8AQA - chains A and B of the 3 polymer chains in the assembly; structure by X-ray diffraction, 1.35 A resolution.

# Chain A
Name: Serine protease subunit NS2B
Source organism: Zika virus
UniProtKB: Q32ZE1 (POLG_ZIKV); residues 46-96 here correspond to UniProt positions 1414-1464 (UniProt number = residue number + 1368)
Sequence (53 residues; each row starts with the number of its first residue):
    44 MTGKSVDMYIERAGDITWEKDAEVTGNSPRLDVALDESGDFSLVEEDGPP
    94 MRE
Disordered / not traced: 44-48, 89-96
Differences from the reference sequence: initiating methionine (44); expression tag (45)
Curated features (UniProtKB/Swiss-Prot):
  - region: Ile53 to Pro92 (Interacts with and activates NS3 protease)

# Chain B
Name: Serine protease NS3
Source organism: Zika virus
Notes: EC 3.4.21.91, 3.6.1.15, 3.6.4.13
UniProtKB: Q32ZE1 (POLG_ZIKV); residues 1-177 here correspond to UniProt positions 1499-1675 (UniProt number = residue number + 1498)
Sequence (178 residues; row label = number of the first residue in the row; numbering starts at 0):
     0 GSGALWDVPAPKEVKKGETTDGVYRVMTRRLLGSTQVGVGVMQEGVFHTM
    50 WHVTKGAALRSGEGRLDPYWGDVKQDLVSYCGPWKLDAAWDGLSEVQLLA
   100 VPPGERAKNIQTLPGIFKTKDGDIGAVALDYPAGTSGSPILDKCGRVIGL
   150 YGNGVVIKNGSYVSAITQGKREEETPVE
Disordered / not traced: 0-16, 172-177
Differences from the reference sequence: expression tag (0); conflict Lys107 (Arg1605 in Q32ZE1)
Curated features (UniProtKB/Swiss-Prot):
  - active site (Charge relay system): His51, Asp75, Ser135

# How chain A and chain B interact
Residue-residue contacts - 97 pairs, chain A then chain B:
  Asp50(A) - Met26(B)
  Asp50(A) - Thr27(B)
  Asp50(A) - Arg28(B)  salt bridge
  Asp50(A) - Arg59(B)  salt bridge
  Met51(A) - Val25(B)  hydrophobic
  Met51(A) - Met26(B)
  Met51(A) - Thr27(B)
  Met51(A) - Val52(B)
  Met51(A) - Thr53(B)
  Met51(A) - Leu58(B)  hydrophobic
  Met51(A) - Arg59(B)  hydrogen bond (backbone-backbone)
  Tyr52(A) - Arg24(B)
  Tyr52(A) - Val25(B)
  Tyr52(A) - Met26(B)  hydrogen bond (backbone-backbone)
  Tyr52(A) - Arg28(B)
  Tyr52(A) - Ser33(B)  hydrogen bond
  Tyr52(A) - Arg59(B)
  Ile53(A) - Tyr23(B)  hydrophobic
  Ile53(A) - Arg24(B)
  Ile53(A) - Met41(B)  hydrophobic
  Ile53(A) - Arg59(B)  hydrogen bond (backbone-backbone)
  Ile53(A) - Ser60(B)
  Ile53(A) - Leu65(B)  hydrophobic
  Glu54(A) - Tyr23(B)
  Glu54(A) - Arg24(B)  hydrogen bond (backbone-backbone)
  Glu54(A) - Met26(B)
  Arg55(A) - Thr19(B)
  Arg55(A) - Asp20(B)  hydrogen bond (side chain-backbone)
  Arg55(A) - Gly21(B)
  Arg55(A) - Val22(B)
  Arg55(A) - Tyr23(B)
  Ala56(A) - Val22(B)  hydrogen bond (backbone-backbone)
  Ala56(A) - Val100(B)  hydrophobic
  Gly57(A) - Gly21(B)
  Gly57(A) - Val22(B)  hydrogen bond (backbone-backbone)
  Asp58(A) - Leu98(B)
  Ile59(A) - Gly21(B)
  Ile59(A) - Val22(B)
  Ile59(A) - Val40(B)  hydrophobic
  Ile59(A) - Leu98(B)  hydrophobic
  Ile59(A) - Leu140(B)  hydrophobic
  Ile59(A) - Gly144(B)
  Thr60(A) - Asn108(B)  hydrogen bond (backbone-side chain)
  Thr60(A) - Leu140(B)
  Trp61(A) - Glu94(B)
  Trp61(A) - Val95(B)
  Trp61(A) - Gln96(B)
  Trp61(A) - Gln110(B)
  Trp61(A) - Leu140(B)
  Trp61(A) - Asp141(B)
  Trp61(A) - Lys142(B)
  Glu62(A) - Gln96(B)  hydrogen bond (backbone-side chain)
  Glu62(A) - Asn108(B)
  Ala65(A) - Gln96(B)
  Ala65(A) - Gln110(B)
  Glu66(A) - Gln110(B)
  Val67(A) - Glu94(B)
  Val67(A) - Gln110(B)
  Val67(A) - Thr111(B)
  Val67(A) - Leu112(B)
  Thr68(A) - Ile109(B)
  Thr68(A) - Gln110(B)  hydrogen bond (backbone-backbone)
  Thr68(A) - Thr111(B)  hydrogen bond (backbone-side chain)
  Gly69(A) - Ala127(B)
  Asn70(A) - Leu112(B)
  Asn70(A) - Ala127(B)
  Ser71(A) - Leu112(B)  hydrogen bond (side chain-backbone)
  Ser71(A) - Pro113(B)
  Ser71(A) - Gly114(B)
  Pro72(A) - Gly114(B)
  Pro72(A) - Ile115(B)  hydrogen bond (backbone-backbone)
  Pro72(A) - Ala127(B)
  Pro72(A) - Val162(B)  hydrophobic
  Arg73(A) - Ile115(B)
  Leu74(A) - Ile115(B)  hydrogen bond (backbone-backbone)
  Leu74(A) - Phe116(B)
  Leu74(A) - Lys117(B)  hydrogen bond (backbone-backbone)
  Leu74(A) - Ile156(B)  hydrophobic
  Asp75(A) - Lys117(B)
  Val76(A) - Phe116(B)  hydrophobic
  Val76(A) - Lys117(B)  hydrogen bond (backbone-backbone)
  Val76(A) - Thr118(B)
  Leu78(A) - Lys73(B)
  Asp79(A) - Lys73(B)
  Glu80(A) - Val72(B)
  Glu80(A) - Lys73(B)  salt bridge
  Ser81(A) - Val72(B)
  Gly82(A) - Val72(B)
  Gly82(A) - Lys73(B)
  Gly82(A) - Asn152(B)  hydrogen bond (backbone-side chain)
  Phe84(A) - Phe116(B)  hydrophobic
  Phe84(A) - Asn152(B)
  Phe84(A) - Gly153(B)
  Phe84(A) - Val154(B)  hydrophobic
  Phe84(A) - Ala164(B)  hydrophobic
  Ser85(A) - Val154(B)
  Leu86(A) - Val155(B)
Other interface residues (no listed pair), chain A (34 interface residues in all): Val49
Other interface residues (no listed pair), chain B (56 interface residues in all): Val36, Phe46, Ala57, Ala106, Ile123, Leu128, Val146

# In short
Chain A and chain B form an interface of 34 and 56 residues respectively, with 18 hydrogen bonds and 3 salt
bridges. Polar contacts include Asp50(A)-Arg28(B), Asp50(A)-Arg59(B) and Glu80(A)-Lys73(B). From UniProt: 3
active-site residues on chain B.
Here chain A is Serine protease subunit NS2B and chain B is Serine protease NS3, both from Zika virus. Entry
8AQA (Crystal Structure of Unlinked NS2B-NS3 Protease from Zika Virus in Complex with Inhibitor MI-2260) was
determined by X-ray diffraction, deposited together with 7ZPD, 7ZQF, 7ZTM, 7ZUM, 7ZV4, 7ZVV and 5 further
entries.
